PDB entry 7VYX | X-ray diffraction, 3.20 A resolution | chains A and E of the 4 polymer chains in the assembly

[Chain A]
Molecule: Selenomethionine (SeMet)-labeled Cas12c1 D969A mutant
Source organism: Parasutterella muris
Notes: engineered mutation(s): D969A
Amino-acid sequence (1310 residues; row label = number of the first residue in the row):
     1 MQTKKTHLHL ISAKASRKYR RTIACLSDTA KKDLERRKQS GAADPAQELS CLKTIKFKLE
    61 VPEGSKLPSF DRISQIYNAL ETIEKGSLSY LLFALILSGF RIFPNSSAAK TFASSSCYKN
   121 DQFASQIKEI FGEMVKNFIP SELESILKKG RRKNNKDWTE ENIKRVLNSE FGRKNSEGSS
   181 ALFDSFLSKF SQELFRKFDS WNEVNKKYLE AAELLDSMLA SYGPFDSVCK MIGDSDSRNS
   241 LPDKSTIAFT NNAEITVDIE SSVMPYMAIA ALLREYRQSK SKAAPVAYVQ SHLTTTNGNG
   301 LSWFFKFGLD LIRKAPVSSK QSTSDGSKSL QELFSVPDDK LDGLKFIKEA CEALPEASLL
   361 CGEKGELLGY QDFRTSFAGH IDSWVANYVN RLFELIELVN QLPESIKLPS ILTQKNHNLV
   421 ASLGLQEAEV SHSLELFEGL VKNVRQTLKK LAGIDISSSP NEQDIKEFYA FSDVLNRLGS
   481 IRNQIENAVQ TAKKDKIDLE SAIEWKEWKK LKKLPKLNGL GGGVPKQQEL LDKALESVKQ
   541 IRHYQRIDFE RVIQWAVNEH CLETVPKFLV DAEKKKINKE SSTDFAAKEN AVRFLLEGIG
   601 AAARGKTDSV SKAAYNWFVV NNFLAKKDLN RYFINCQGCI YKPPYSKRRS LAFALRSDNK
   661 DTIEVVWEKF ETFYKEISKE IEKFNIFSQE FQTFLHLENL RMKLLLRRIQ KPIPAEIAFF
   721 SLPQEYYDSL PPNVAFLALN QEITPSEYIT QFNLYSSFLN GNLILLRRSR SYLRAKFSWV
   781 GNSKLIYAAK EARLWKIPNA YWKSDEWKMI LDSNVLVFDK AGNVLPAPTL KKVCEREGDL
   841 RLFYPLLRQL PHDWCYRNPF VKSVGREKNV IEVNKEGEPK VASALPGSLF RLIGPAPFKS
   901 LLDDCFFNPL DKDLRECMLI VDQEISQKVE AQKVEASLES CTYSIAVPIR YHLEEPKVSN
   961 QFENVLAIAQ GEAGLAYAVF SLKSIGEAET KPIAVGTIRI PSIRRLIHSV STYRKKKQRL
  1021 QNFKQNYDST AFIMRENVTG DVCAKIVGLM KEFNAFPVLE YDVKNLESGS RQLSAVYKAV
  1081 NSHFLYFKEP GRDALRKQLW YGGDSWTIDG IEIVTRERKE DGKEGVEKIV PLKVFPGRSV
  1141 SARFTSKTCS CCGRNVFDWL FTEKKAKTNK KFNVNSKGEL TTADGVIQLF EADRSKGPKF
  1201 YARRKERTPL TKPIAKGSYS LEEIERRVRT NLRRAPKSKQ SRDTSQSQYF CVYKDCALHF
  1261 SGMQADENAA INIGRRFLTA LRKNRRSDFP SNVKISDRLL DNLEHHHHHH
Not modelled in the structure: 1-6, 320-325, 402-430, 490-508, 738-739, 1064-1069, 1167-1171, 1285-1310
Modified positions: Mse1, Mse134, Mse218, Mse231, Mse264, Mse267, Mse702, Mse809, Mse918, Mse1034, Mse1050, Mse1263 (selenomethionine)
Ion coordination: Zn2+ near Cys1251 (its only coordinating residue here)
Reported in the primary citation:
  - binding site for sgRNA: Ser12, Lys14, Arg20, Lys53, Thr54, Lys56, Lys58, Lys516, Asn630, Arg631, Asn635, Arg774, Arg793, Lys796, Tyr801, Phe898, Arg1005, Arg1019, Lys1024, Asn1037, Gln1098, Arg1204, Ser1238 to Arg1242
  - binding site for Non-target DNA strand: Asn105, Lys149, Arg152, Lys153, Asn299, Arg374
  - binding site for Target DNA strand (chain E): Leu52, Thr54, Arg152, Lys153, Lys156, Asn297, Asn299, Lys875, Arg915
  - contacts within the chain: Arg151-Glu170 (hydrogen bond)
  - specificity-determining residues: Arg152, Asn299, Arg374
  - mutagenesis - K149A, R152A, N299A, R374A, S376G/F377G/A378G, H380G/I381G/D382G, E1060A, R1233A, D1266A: abolished catalytic activity
  - mutagenesis - K53A, K156A, N297G, K875A, R915A: decreased catalytic activity
  - catalytic residues: Glu1060, Arg1233, Asp1266

[Chain E]
Molecule: Target DNA strand
Sequence (31 nucleotides; numbered -4 to 26; the number before each row is that of its first residue; numbers below 1 keep their minus sign (DA-4 is residue -4)):
    -4 AGCTTGTTAT ATGTTCGATG TTGCACTAGA C
Not modelled in the structure: -4 to 4

[Interface between chain A and chain E]
Contacting residue pairs (40):
  Thr54(A) - DG18(E)  hydrogen bond to the base
  Arg152(A) - DC21(E)  hydrogen bond to the base
  Arg152(A) - DT22(E)  sugar contact
  Lys153(A) - DC21(E)  phosphate contact
  Lys153(A) - DT22(E)  hydrogen bond to the phosphate
  Lys156(A) - DT22(E)  salt bridge to the phosphate
  Lys206(A) - DG24(E)  salt bridge to the phosphate
  Gln290(A) - DT16(E)  hydrogen bond to the phosphate
  Asn297(A) - DC19(E)  base contact
  Asn299(A) - DC19(E)  hydrogen bond to the base
  Arg374(A) - DC19(E)  base contact
  Thr375(A) - DT17(E)  sugar contact
  Thr375(A) - DG18(E)  phosphate contact
  Gly379(A) - DT16(E)  sugar contact
  Gly379(A) - DT17(E)  sugar contact
  Ser383(A) - DG15(E)  hydrogen bond to the base
  Ser383(A) - DT16(E)  sugar contact
  Ala386(A) - DG15(E)  phosphate contact
  Ala386(A) - DT16(E)  phosphate contact
  Asn387(A) - DT14(E)  hydrogen bond to the base
  Asn387(A) - DG15(E)  hydrogen bond to the sugar
  Lys703(A) - DG8(E)  salt bridge to the phosphate
  Asn733(A) - DA6(E)  phosphate contact
  Thr750(A) - DT7(E)  hydrogen bond to the phosphate
  Asn753(A) - DG8(E)  phosphate contact
  Lys875(A) - DG18(E)  phosphate contact
  Lys875(A) - DC19(E)  salt bridge to the phosphate
  Lys875(A) - DA20(E)  salt bridge to the phosphate
  Arg915(A) - DC19(E)  salt bridge to the phosphate
  Arg915(A) - DA20(E)  salt bridge to the phosphate
  Glu916(A) - DG18(E)  hydrogen bond to the phosphate
  Glu916(A) - DC19(E)  phosphate contact
  Pro948(A) - DG18(E)  base contact
  Tyr1027(A) - DT10(E)  base contact
  Asp1028(A) - DC11(E)  phosphate contact
  Ala1031(A) - DC11(E)  phosphate contact
  Phe1032(A) - DC11(E)  phosphate contact
  Arg1035(A) - DC11(E)  salt bridge to the phosphate
  Arg1035(A) - DG12(E)  salt bridge to the phosphate
  Pro1090(A) - DT14(E)  phosphate contact
Other interface residues (no listed pair), chain A (33 interface residues in all): Leu52, Asn202, Asp382, Asn390, Gly1091
Other interface residues (no listed pair), chain E (17 interface residues in all): DA23

[In short]
33 residues of chain A face 17 of chain E across their interface; the contacts include 10 hydrogen bonds and 9
salt bridges. Polar pairs include Thr54(A)-DG18(E), Arg152(A)-DC21(E) and Asn299(A)-DC19(E). The paper reports
catalytic residues Glu1060(A), Arg1233(A) and Asp1266(A); K149A, R152A and N299A of chain A, among others,
abolish catalytic activity; 14 substitutions were tested in all.
Chain A is Selenomethionine (SeMet)-labeled Cas12c1 D969A mutant (Parasutterella muris) and chain E is Target
DNA strand; the structure, Crystal structure of the selenomethionine(SeMet)-derived Cas12c1 (D969A) ternary
complex, was determined by X-ray diffraction.
